PDB entry 1F7Z | X-ray diffraction, 1.55 A resolution | chains A and I

Chain A:
Name: Trypsin II, anionic
From: Rattus norvegicus
Notes: EC 3.4.21.4
UniProt: P00763 (TRY2_RAT); the construct lacks a stretch of the UniProt sequence and is renumbered around it, so the offset changes along the chain: 7-34 = UniProt 15-42; 37-64 = UniProt 43-70; 66-125 = UniProt 71-130; 127-130 = UniProt 131-134; 6 more segments
Amino-acid sequence (233 residues; row label = number of the first residue in the row; note: 10 numbers in that range are skipped by the numbering (no residue carries them; nothing is unmodelled there)):
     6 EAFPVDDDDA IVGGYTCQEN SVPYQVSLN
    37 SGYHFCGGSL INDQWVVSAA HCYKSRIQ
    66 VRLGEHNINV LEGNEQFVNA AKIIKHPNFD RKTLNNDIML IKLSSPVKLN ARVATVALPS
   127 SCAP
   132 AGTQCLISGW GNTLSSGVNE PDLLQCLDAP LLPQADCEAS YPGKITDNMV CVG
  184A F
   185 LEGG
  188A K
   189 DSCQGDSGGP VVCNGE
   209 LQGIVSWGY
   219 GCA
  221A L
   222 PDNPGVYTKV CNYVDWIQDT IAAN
Not modelled in the structure: 6-15, 143-152
Disulfides: Cys22-Cys157, Cys42-Cys58, Cys128-Cys232, Cys136-Cys201, Cys168-Cys182, Cys191-Cys220
Construct notes: cloning artifact (6); engineered mutation Ala15 (Lys23 in P00763)
Bound ions: Ca2+: Glu70, Asn72, Val75, Glu77, Glu80

Chain I:
Name: Pancreatic trypsin inhibitor
From: Bos taurus
UniProt: P00974 (BPT1_BOVIN); residues 1-65 here correspond to UniProt positions 36-100 (UniProt number = residue number + 35)
Amino-acid sequence (65 residues; numbered 1 to 65; the number before each row is that of its first residue):
     1 RPDFCLEPPY TGPCKARIIR YFYNAKAGLC QTFVYGGCRA KRNNFKSAED CMRTCGGAIG
    61 PWENL
Not modelled in the structure: 57-65
Disulfides: Cys5-Cys55, Cys14-Cys38, Cys30-Cys51
Swiss-Prot annotation at these positions:
  - site: Lys15, Ala16 (Reactive bond for trypsin)

Interface between chain A and chain I:
Residue-residue contacts - 33 pairs, chain A then chain I:
  Tyr39(A) with Arg17(I); Ile18(I); Ile19(I), hydrogen bond (side chain-backbone)
  His40(A) with Arg17(I), hydrogen bond (backbone-side chain)
  Phe41(A) with Ala16(I); Arg17(I), hydrogen bond (backbone-backbone)
  Cys42(A) with Ala16(I), hydrophobic
  His57(A) with Cys14(I); Lys15(I); Gly36(I)
  Lys97(A) with Arg39(I), hydrogen bond (backbone-side chain)
  Leu99(A) with Cys14(I), hydrophobic; Cys38(I), hydrophobic
  Asp189(A) with Lys15(I), salt bridge
  Ser190(A) with Lys15(I), hydrogen bond
  Cys191(A) with Lys15(I)
  Gln192(A) with Thr11(I); Cys14(I), hydrogen bond (side chain-backbone); Lys15(I); Ala16(I)
  Gly193(A) with Lys15(I), hydrogen bond (backbone-backbone); Ala16(I); Arg17(I)
  Asp194(A) with Lys15(I), hydrogen bond (backbone-backbone)
  Ser195(A) with Lys15(I), hydrogen bond (backbone-backbone); Ala16(I)
  Val213(A) with Lys15(I)
  Ser214(A) with Cys14(I); Lys15(I), hydrogen bond (backbone-backbone)
  Trp215(A) with Pro13(I); Lys15(I)
  Gly216(A) with Pro13(I), hydrogen bond (backbone-backbone)
  Gly226(A) with Lys15(I)
Other interface residues (no listed pair), chain A (22 interface residues in all): Arg96, Tyr217, Gly219
Other interface residues (no listed pair), chain I (14 interface residues in all): Gly12, Val34, Gly37

In short:
The interface between chain A and chain I involves 22 residues on one side and 14 on the other, with 11
hydrogen bonds and 1 salt bridge. Among the polar pairs are Asp189(A)-Lys15(I), Tyr39(A)-Ile19(I) and
His40(A)-Arg17(I).
Here chain A is Trypsin II, anionic (Rattus norvegicus) and chain I is Pancreatic trypsin inhibitor (Bos
taurus). Entry 1F7Z (Rat trypsinogen K15A complexed with bovine pancreatic trypsin inhibitor) was determined
by X-ray diffraction (same publication as 1F5R, 3TGK and 1FY8).
